Entry 7KHB (electron microscopy, 3.53 A resolution); this record covers chains D and X of the 8 polymer chains in the assembly.

# Chain D
Protein: DNA-directed RNA polymerase subunit beta'
Source organism: Escherichia coli (strain K12)
Notes: EC 2.7.7.6
UniProt: P0A8T7 (RPOC_ECOLI); residues 1-1407 here = UniProt positions 1-1407
Sequence (1407 residues; row label = number of the first residue in the row):
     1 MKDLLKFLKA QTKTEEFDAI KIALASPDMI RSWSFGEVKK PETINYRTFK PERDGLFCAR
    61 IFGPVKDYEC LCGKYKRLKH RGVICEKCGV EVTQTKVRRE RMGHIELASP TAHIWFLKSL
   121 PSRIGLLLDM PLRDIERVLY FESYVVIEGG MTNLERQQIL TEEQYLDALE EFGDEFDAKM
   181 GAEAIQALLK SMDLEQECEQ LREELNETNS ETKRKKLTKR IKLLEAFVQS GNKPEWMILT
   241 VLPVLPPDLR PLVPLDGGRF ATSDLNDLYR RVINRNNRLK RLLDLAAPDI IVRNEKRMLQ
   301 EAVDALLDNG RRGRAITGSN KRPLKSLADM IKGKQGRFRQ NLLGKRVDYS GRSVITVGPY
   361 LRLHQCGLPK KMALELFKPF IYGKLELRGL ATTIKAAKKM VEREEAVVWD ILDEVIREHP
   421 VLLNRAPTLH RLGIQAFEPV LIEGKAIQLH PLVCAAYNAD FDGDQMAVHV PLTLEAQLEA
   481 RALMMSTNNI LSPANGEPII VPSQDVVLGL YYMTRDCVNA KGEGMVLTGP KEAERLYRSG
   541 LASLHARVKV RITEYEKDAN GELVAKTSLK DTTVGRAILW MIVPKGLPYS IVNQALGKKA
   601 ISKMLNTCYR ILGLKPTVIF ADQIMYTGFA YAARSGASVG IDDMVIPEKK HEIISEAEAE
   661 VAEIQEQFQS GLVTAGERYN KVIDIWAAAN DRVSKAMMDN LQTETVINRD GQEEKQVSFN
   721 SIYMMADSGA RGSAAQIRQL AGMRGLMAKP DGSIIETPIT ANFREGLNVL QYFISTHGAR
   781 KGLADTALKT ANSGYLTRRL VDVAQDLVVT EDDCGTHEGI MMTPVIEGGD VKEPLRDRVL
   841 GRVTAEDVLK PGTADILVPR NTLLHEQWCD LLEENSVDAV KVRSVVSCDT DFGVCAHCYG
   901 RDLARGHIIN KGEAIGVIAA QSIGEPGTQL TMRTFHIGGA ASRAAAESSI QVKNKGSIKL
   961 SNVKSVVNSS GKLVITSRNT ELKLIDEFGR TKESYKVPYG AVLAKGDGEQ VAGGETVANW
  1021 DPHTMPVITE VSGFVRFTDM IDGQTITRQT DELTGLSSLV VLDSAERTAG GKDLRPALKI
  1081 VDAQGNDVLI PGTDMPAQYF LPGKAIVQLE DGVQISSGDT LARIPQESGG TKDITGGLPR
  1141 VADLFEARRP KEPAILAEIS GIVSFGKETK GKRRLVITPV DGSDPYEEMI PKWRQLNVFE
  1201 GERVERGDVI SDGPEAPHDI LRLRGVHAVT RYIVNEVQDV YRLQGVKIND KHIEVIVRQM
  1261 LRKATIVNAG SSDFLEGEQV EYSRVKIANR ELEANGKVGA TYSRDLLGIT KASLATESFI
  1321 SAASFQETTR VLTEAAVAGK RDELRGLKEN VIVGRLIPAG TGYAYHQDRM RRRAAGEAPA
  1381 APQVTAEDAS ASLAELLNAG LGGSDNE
Unresolved in the structure: 1-13, 932-945, 1126-1134, 1377-1407
Metal / ion sites: Zn2+ site 1: Cys-70, Cys-72, Cys-85, Cys-88; Mg2+: Asp-462, Asp-464; Zn2+ site 2: Cys-814, Cys-888, Cys-898
UniProt features mapped onto this chain:
  - binding site (Zn(2+)): Cys-70, Cys-72, Cys-85, Cys-88, Cys-814, Cys-888, Cys-895, Cys-898
  - binding site (Mg(2+)): Asp-460, Asp-462, Asp-464
  - modified residue: Lys-983 (N6-acetyllysine)
  - mutagenesis: Gln-504 (Q504P: Resistant to antibiotics salinamide A and B), Asn-690 (N690D: Resistant to antibiotics salinamide A and B), Met-697 (M697V: Resistant to antibiotics salinamide A and B), Ala-735 (A735T: Resistant to antibiotics salinamide A and B), Arg-738 (R738C/H/P/S: Resistant to antibiotics salinamide A and B), Ala-748 (A748E: Resistant to antibiotics salinamide A and B), Pro-758 (P758S/T: Resistant to antibiotics salinamide A and B), Phe-763 (F763C: Resistant to antibiotics salinamide A and B), Ser-775 (S775A: Resistant to antibiotics salinamide A and B), Ala-779 (A779T/V: Resistant to antibiotics salinamide A and B), Arg-780 (R780C: Resistant to antibiotics salinamide A and B), Gly-782 (G782A/C: Resistant to antibiotics salinamide A and B), 1 further mutagenesis entry in UniProt
What the authors report for this chain:
  - binding site for the 64-nt DNA strand (chain X): Arg-133, Lys-1167, Lys-1170
  - binding site for the 64-nt DNA strand: Lys-213, Asp-256, Lys-1172
  - mutagenesis - D256A: increased binding to rrnBP1 promoter

# Chain X
Molecule: 64-nt DNA strand
Source organism: Escherichia coli K-12
Sequence (64 nucleotides; numbered 17 to 80; the number before each row is that of its first residue):
    17 ATTTCCTCTT GTCAGGCCGG AATAACTCCC TATAATGCGC CACCACTGAC ACGGACTCTA
    77 CGAG
Unresolved in the structure: 59-62

# Chain D / chain X interface
Pairs across the interface (11):
  Tyr-46(D) with DA41(X), hydrogen bond to the phosphate
  Arg-47(D) with DA41(X), salt bridge to the phosphate
  Leu-120(D) with DG69(X), sugar contact
  Arg-133(D) with DA71(X), salt bridge to the phosphate
  Arg-1148(D) with DC66(X), hydrogen bond to the phosphate; DA67(X), salt bridge to the phosphate
  Lys-1167(D) with DC77(X), salt bridge to the phosphate
  Lys-1170(D) with DA76(X), phosphate contact; DC77(X), phosphate contact
  Gly-1171(D) with DA76(X), phosphate contact
  Lys-1311(D) with DC68(X), salt bridge to the phosphate
Interface residues without a listed pair, chain X (10 interface residues in all): DA40, DT75

# Summary
Chain D and chain X form an interface of 9 and 10 residues respectively; the contacts include 2 hydrogen bonds
and 5 salt bridges. Polar pairs include Tyr-46(D)/DA41(X), Arg-1148(D)/DC66(X) and Arg-47(D)/DA41(X). From the
paper: a binding site for the 64-nt DNA strand (chain X) at Arg-133(D), Lys-1167(D) and Lys-1170(D); D256A of
chain D increases binding to rrnBP1 promoter.
Chain D is DNA-directed RNA polymerase subunit beta' (Escherichia coli (strain K12)) and chain X is a 64-nt
DNA strand (Escherichia coli K-12); the structure, Escherichia coli RNA polymerase and rrnBP1 promoter open
complex, was determined by electron microscopy together with 7KHE, 7KHC and 7KHI from the same study.
